Entry 4TW5 (X-ray diffraction, 2.37 A resolution); this record covers chains B and D of the 4 polymer chains in the assembly.

# Chain B (and D)
Protein: Eps1p
Organism: Saccharomyces cerevisiae
Notes: EC 5.4.3.1; chain D of this document is another copy of the same molecule, construct and numbering; everything in this record applies to it too
UniProtKB: C7GJH6 (C7GJH6_YEAS2); numbering as in UniProt (aligned over 28-295)
Chain sequence (272 residues; row label = number of the first residue in the row):
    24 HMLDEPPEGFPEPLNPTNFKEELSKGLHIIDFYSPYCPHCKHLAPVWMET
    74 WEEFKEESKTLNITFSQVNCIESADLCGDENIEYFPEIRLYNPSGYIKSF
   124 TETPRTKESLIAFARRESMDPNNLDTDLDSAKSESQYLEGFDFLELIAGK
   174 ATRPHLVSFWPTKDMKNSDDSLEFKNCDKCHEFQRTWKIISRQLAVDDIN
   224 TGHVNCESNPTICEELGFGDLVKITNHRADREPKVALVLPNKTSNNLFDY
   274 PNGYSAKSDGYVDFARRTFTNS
Unresolved in the structure: 24-28, 293-295
Cystine bridges: Cys-60/Cys-63, Cys-93/Cys-100, Cys-200/Cys-203, Cys-229/Cys-236
Sequence notes: expression tag (24-27)

# Interface between chain B and chain D
Contacting residue pairs (28; chain B residue first):
  Lys-48(B) with Asp-152(D), hydrogen bond (side chain-backbone); Ser-153(D)
  Gly-49(B) with Ser-153(D), hydrogen bond (backbone-backbone)
  Glu-80(B) with Glu-80(D)
  Lys-82(B) with Met-142(D); Arg-215(D), hydrogen bond (backbone-side chain); Ala-218(D), hydrogen bond (side chain-backbone)
  Thr-83(B) with Leu-84(D); Arg-138(D); Ser-141(D); Met-142(D)
  Leu-84(B) with Thr-83(D); Leu-84(D), hydrophobic
  Asn-85(B) with Ser-153(D); Ala-154(D)
  Arg-138(B) with Glu-79(D); Thr-83(D)
  Ser-141(B) with Thr-83(D)
  Met-142(B) with Lys-82(D)
  Asp-152(B) with Lys-48(D), hydrogen bond (backbone-side chain)
  Ser-153(B) with Gly-49(D); Asn-85(D), hydrogen bond (backbone-side chain)
  Ala-154(B) with Lys-48(D), hydrogen bond (backbone-side chain); Asn-85(D)
  Asp-192(B) with Lys-48(D), salt bridge
  Lys-211(B) with Lys-48(D)
  Ala-218(B) with Lys-82(D), hydrogen bond (backbone-side chain)
  Val-219(B) with Glu-79(D)
Interface residues without a listed pair, chain B (20 interface residues in all): Glu-79, Lys-155, Arg-215
Interface residues without a listed pair, chain D (18 interface residues in all): Lys-155, Val-219

# Overview
20 residues of chain B and 18 residues of chain D are in contact, with 8 hydrogen bonds and 1 salt bridge.
Among the polar pairs are Asp-192(B)/Lys-48(D), Lys-48(B)/Asp-152(D) and Lys-82(B)/Arg-215(D).
Chain B and chain D are both Eps1p (Saccharomyces cerevisiae); the structure, Structure Of the First Two
Thioredoxin Domains of Saccharomyces cerevisiae Eps1p, was determined by X-ray diffraction, deposited together
with 4TVE.
